7RAS - chains B and C of the 4 polymer chains in the assembly; structure by electron microscopy, 3.64 A resolution.

# Chain B (and C)
Molecule: Transient receptor potential cation channel subfamily V member 3
Source organism: Mus musculus
Notes: chain C of this document is another copy of the same molecule, construct and numbering; everything in this record applies to it too
UniProt: Q8K424 (TRPV3_MOUSE); numbering as in UniProt (aligned over 1-791)
Amino-acid sequence (808 residues; row label = number of the first residue in the row):
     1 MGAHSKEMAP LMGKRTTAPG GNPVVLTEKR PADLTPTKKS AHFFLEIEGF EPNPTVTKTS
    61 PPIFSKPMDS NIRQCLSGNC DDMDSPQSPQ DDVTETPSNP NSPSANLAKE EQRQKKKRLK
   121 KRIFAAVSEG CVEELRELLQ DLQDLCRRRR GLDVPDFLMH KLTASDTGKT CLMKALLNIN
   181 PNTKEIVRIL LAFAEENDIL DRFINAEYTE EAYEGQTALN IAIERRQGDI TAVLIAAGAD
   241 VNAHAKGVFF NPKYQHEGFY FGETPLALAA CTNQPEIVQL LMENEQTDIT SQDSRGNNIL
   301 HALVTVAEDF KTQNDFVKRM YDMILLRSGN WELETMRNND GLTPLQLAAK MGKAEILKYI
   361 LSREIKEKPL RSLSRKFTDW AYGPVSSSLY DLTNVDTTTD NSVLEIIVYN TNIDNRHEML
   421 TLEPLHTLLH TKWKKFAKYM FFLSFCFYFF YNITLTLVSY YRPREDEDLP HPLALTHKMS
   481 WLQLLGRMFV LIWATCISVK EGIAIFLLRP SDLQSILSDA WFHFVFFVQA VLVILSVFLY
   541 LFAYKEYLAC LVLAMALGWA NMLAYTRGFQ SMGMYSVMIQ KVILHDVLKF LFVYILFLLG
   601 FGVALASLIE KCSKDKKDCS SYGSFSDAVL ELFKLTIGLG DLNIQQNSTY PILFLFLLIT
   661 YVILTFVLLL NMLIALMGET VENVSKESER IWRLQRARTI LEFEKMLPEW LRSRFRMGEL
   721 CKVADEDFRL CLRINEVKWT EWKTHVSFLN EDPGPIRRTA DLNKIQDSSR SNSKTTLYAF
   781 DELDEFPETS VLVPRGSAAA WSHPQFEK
Unresolved in the structure: 1-114, 463-476, 509-513, 610-622, 757-808
Differences from the reference sequence: conflict Gly2 (Asn in Q8K424); engineered mutation Ala564 (Tyr in Q8K424); expression tag (792-808)
UniProt features mapped onto this chain:
  - binding site (Na(+)): Gly638
Reported in the primary citation:
  - binding site for osthole: His426, His430, Arg693, Arg696

# Chain B / chain C interface
Contacting residue pairs (62; chain B residue first):
  Lys169(B) - Glu751(C)  salt bridge
  Lys169(B) - Asp752(C)  salt bridge
  Lys174(B) - Glu751(C)  salt bridge
  Leu177(B) - Phe748(C)
  Leu177(B) - Glu751(C)
  Asn178(B) - Phe748(C)
  Asn178(B) - Glu751(C)  hydrogen bond
  Ile179(B) - Val746(C)
  Tyr213(B) - Asp752(C)
  Tyr213(B) - Pro753(C)
  Tyr213(B) - Gly754(C)  hydrogen bond (side chain-backbone)
  Gln216(B) - Tyr382(C)
  Asn220(B) - Tyr382(C)
  Glu224(B) - Tyr382(C)
  Glu224(B) - Gly383(C)  hydrogen bond (side chain-backbone)
  Arg225(B) - Thr744(C)  hydrogen bond (backbone-side chain)
  Arg225(B) - His745(C)  hydrogen bond (side chain-backbone)
  Arg226(B) - Trp742(C)
  Phe249(B) - Pro753(C)  hydrophobic
  Phe250(B) - Tyr382(C)
  His256(B) - Asn735(C)
  Glu257(B) - Pro755(C)
  Phe259(B) - Tyr382(C)  hydrophobic
  Phe259(B) - Pro384(C)  hydrophobic
  Phe259(B) - Val385(C)  hydrophobic
  Phe259(B) - Trp739(C)  hydrophobic
  Leu268(B) - Tyr382(C)
  Cys271(B) - Trp739(C)
  Thr272(B) - Trp742(C)
  Val306(B) - Trp739(C)  hydrophobic
  Thr312(B) - Trp739(C)
  Thr312(B) - Thr740(C)
  Gln313(B) - Trp739(C)
  Phe316(B) - Trp739(C)  hydrophobic
  Lys589(B) - Ser571(C)  hydrogen bond (side chain-backbone)
  Lys589(B) - Met572(C)
  Lys589(B) - Tyr575(C)
  Phe590(B) - Tyr575(C)
  Phe592(B) - Phe445(C)  hydrophobic
  Phe592(B) - Met562(C)  hydrophobic
  Val593(B) - Met572(C)  hydrophobic
  Val593(B) - Tyr575(C)  hydrophobic
  Leu596(B) - Trp559(C)
  Leu596(B) - Met562(C)  hydrophobic
  Leu596(B) - Leu563(C)
  Phe597(B) - Leu563(C)  hydrophobic
  Gly600(B) - Ala556(C)
  Gly600(B) - Trp559(C)
  Val603(B) - Val552(C)
  Ser607(B) - Val552(C)
  Phe625(B) - Tyr460(C)
  Ser626(B) - Tyr461(C)
  Phe666(B) - Met672(C)  hydrophobic
  Val667(B) - Ile583(C)  hydrophobic
  Val667(B) - Leu584(C)  hydrophobic
  Leu670(B) - Leu676(C)  hydrophobic
  Asn671(B) - Met574(C)  hydrogen bond (side chain-backbone)
  Asn671(B) - Tyr575(C)
  Asn671(B) - Ile579(C)
  Met672(B) - Tyr575(C)
  Ala675(B) - Met574(C)  hydrophobic
  Met677(B) - Met677(C)  hydrophobic
Interface residues without a listed pair, chain B (55 interface residues in all): Tyr208, Gln227, Gly258, Phe261, Asn273, Glu308, His585, Asp586, Leu599, Ala604, Ile663, Leu664, Leu668, Ile674
Interface residues without a listed pair, chain C (44 interface residues in all): Trp380, Ala381, Thr456, Met555, Gln580, Val587, Leu673, Val681, Lys743

# In short
Chain B and chain C form an interface of 55 and 44 residues respectively, with 7 hydrogen bonds and 3 salt
bridges. Among the polar pairs are Lys169(B)-Glu751(C), Lys169(B)-Asp752(C) and Lys174(B)-Glu751(C). UniProt
lists Na+-binding residue Gly638(B) on chain B. The paper reports a binding site for osthole at His426(B),
His430(B) and Arg693(B) among others.
Chain B and chain C are both Transient receptor potential cation channel subfamily V member 3 (Mus musculus);
the structure, Structure of TRPV3 in complex with osthole, was determined by electron microscopy, deposited
together with 7RAU.
